2BR2 - chains C and D of the 6 polymer chains in the assembly; structure by X-ray diffraction, 2.80 A resolution.

Chain C:
Name: Exosome complex exonuclease 2
Organism: Sulfolobus solfataricus
Notes: EC 3.1.13.-
UniProtKB: Q9UXC0 (ECX2_SULSO); numbering as in UniProt (aligned over 1-275)
Chain sequence (275 residues; numbered 1 to 275; the number before each row is that of its first residue):
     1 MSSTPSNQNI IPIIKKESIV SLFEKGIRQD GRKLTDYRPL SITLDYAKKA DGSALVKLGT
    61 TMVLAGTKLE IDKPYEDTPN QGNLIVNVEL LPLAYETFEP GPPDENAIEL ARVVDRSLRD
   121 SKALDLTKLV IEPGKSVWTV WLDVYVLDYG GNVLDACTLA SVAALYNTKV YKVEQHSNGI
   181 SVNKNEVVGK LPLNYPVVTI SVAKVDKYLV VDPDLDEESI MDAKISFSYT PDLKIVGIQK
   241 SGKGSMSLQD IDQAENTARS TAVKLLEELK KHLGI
Not modelled in the structure: 93-103, 176-179
UniProt features mapped onto this chain:
  - mutagenesis: Arg112 (R112E: Abolishes exoribonuclease activity of the complex; when associated with E-116), Arg116 (R116E: Abolishes exoribonuclease activity of the complex; when associated with E-112), Glu218 (E218A: Does not change activity)

Chain D:
Name: Exosome complex exonuclease 1
Organism: Sulfolobus solfataricus
Notes: EC 3.1.13.-
UniProtKB: Q9UXC2 (ECX1_SULSO); residues 1-248 here = UniProt positions 1-248
Chain sequence (248 residues; numbered 1 to 248; the number before each row is that of its first residue):
     1 MREMLQVERP KLILDDGKRT DGRKPDELRS IKIELGVLKN ADGSAIFEMG NTKAIAAVYG
    61 PKEMHPRHLS LPDRAVLRVR YHMTPFSTDE RKNPAPSRRE IELSKVIREA LESAVLVELF
   121 PRTAIDVFTE ILQADAGSRL VSLMAASLAL ADAGIPMRDL IAGVAVGKAD GVIILDLNET
   181 EDMWGEADMP IAMMPSLNQV TLFQLNGSMT PDEFRQAFDL AVKGINIIYN LEREALKSKY
   241 VEFKEEGV
Not modelled in the structure: 1
UniProt features mapped onto this chain:
  - mutagenesis: Arg98 (R98E: Abolishes exoribonuclease activity; when associated with E-99), Arg99 (R99E: Abolishes exoribonuclease activity; when associated with E-98), Asp182 (D182A: Abolishes both exoribonuclease and polyadenylation activities)

Chain C / chain D interface:
Residue-residue contacts - 90 pairs, chain C then chain D:
  Met1(C) - Arg78(D)
  Met1(C) - Val79(D)
  Ser2(C) - Leu77(D)
  Ser2(C) - Arg78(D)
  Ser2(C) - Val79(D)  hydrogen bond (backbone-backbone)
  Ser2(C) - Ser104(D)
  Ser2(C) - Lys105(D)
  Ser2(C) - Arg108(D)  hydrogen bond
  Ser3(C) - Val76(D)
  Ser3(C) - Leu77(D)
  Ser3(C) - Arg78(D)
  Ser3(C) - Arg108(D)
  Thr4(C) - Arg74(D)
  Thr4(C) - Val76(D)
  Thr4(C) - Leu77(D)  hydrogen bond (side chain-backbone)
  Thr4(C) - Arg108(D)
  Thr4(C) - Glu112(D)  hydrogen bond
  Pro5(C) - Arg108(D)
  Ser6(C) - His68(D)
  Ser6(C) - Leu69(D)
  Ser6(C) - Leu71(D)
  Gln8(C) - Leu71(D)
  Val86(C) - Arg98(D)
  Asn87(C) - Arg98(D)
  Glu105(C) - Lys105(D)
  Glu105(C) - Arg108(D)  salt bridge
  Asn106(C) - Lys105(D)
  Ile108(C) - Arg98(D)
  Ile108(C) - Ile101(D)  hydrophobic
  Glu109(C) - Lys105(D)  salt bridge
  Ala111(C) - Arg98(D)
  Arg112(C) - Arg98(D)
  Arg112(C) - Arg99(D)
  Arg112(C) - Glu102(D)  salt bridge
  Arg116(C) - Glu102(D)  salt bridge
  Arg116(C) - Asn206(D)
  Asp120(C) - Asn206(D)
  Asp120(C) - Gly207(D)  hydrogen bond (side chain-backbone)
  Leu233(C) - Pro211(D)
  Lys234(C) - Ser208(D)  hydrogen bond
  Lys234(C) - Met209(D)
  Ile235(C) - Leu205(D)  hydrophobic
  Ile235(C) - Gly207(D)
  Ile235(C) - Ser208(D)
  Ile235(C) - Met209(D)  hydrogen bond (backbone-backbone)
  Ile235(C) - Pro211(D)  hydrophobic
  Ile235(C) - Phe214(D)  hydrophobic
  Val236(C) - Gly207(D)
  Gly237(C) - Leu205(D)
  Ile238(C) - Phe203(D)  hydrophobic
  Ile238(C) - Gln204(D)
  Ile238(C) - Leu205(D)  hydrogen bond (backbone-backbone)
  Ile238(C) - Phe214(D)  hydrophobic
  Gln239(C) - Glu102(D)  hydrogen bond
  Gln239(C) - Val106(D)
  Gln239(C) - Phe203(D)
  Gln239(C) - Gln204(D)  hydrogen bond
  Lys240(C) - Val200(D)
  Lys240(C) - Thr201(D)  hydrogen bond (side chain-backbone)
  Lys240(C) - Phe203(D)  hydrogen bond (backbone-backbone)
  Ser241(C) - Lys105(D)
  Ser241(C) - Glu109(D)
  Gly242(C) - Glu109(D)  hydrogen bond (backbone-side chain)
  Lys243(C) - Arg74(D)
  Lys243(C) - Glu109(D)
  Lys243(C) - Glu112(D)
  Lys243(C) - Ser113(D)  hydrogen bond (backbone-backbone)
  Gly244(C) - Ser113(D)
  Ser245(C) - Ser113(D)
  Ser245(C) - Met194(D)
  Ser245(C) - Gln199(D)  hydrogen bond
  Ser245(C) - Val200(D)
  Met246(C) - Gln199(D)  hydrogen bond (backbone-side chain)
  Met246(C) - Val200(D)  hydrogen bond (backbone-backbone)
  Ser247(C) - Asn198(D)
  Ser247(C) - Gln199(D)
  Leu248(C) - Met193(D)  hydrophobic
  Leu248(C) - Asn198(D)
  Leu248(C) - Phe218(D)  hydrophobic
  Leu248(C) - Val222(D)  hydrophobic
  Ile251(C) - Val200(D)  hydrophobic
  Ile251(C) - Phe203(D)  hydrophobic
  Ile251(C) - Phe214(D)  hydrophobic
  Asp252(C) - Arg215(D)  salt bridge
  Glu255(C) - Pro211(D)
  Glu255(C) - Phe214(D)
  Glu255(C) - Arg215(D)  salt bridge
  Asn256(C) - Arg215(D)
  Arg259(C) - Pro211(D)
  Arg259(C) - Arg215(D)
Other interface residues (no listed pair), chain C (40 interface residues in all): Ile225, Phe227
Other interface residues (no listed pair), chain D (44 interface residues in all): Ser70, Ala75, Phe128, Lys168, Met189, Leu202, Thr210

Overview:
40 residues of chain C face 44 of chain D across their interface, with 17 hydrogen bonds and 6 salt bridges.
Polar pairs include Glu105(C)-Arg108(D), Glu109(C)-Lys105(D) and Arg112(C)-Glu102(D). UniProt lists 3
mutagenesis sites on chain C; 3 mutagenesis sites on chain D.
Here chain C is Exosome complex exonuclease 2 and chain D is Exosome complex exonuclease 1, both from
Sulfolobus solfataricus. Entry 2BR2 (RNase PH core of the archaeal exosome) was determined by X-ray
diffraction.
